PDB entry 6TY9 | electron microscopy, 2.90 A resolution | chains A and N of the 5 polymer chains in the assembly

Chain A:
Protein: RNA-dependent RNA Polymerase
Source organism: Bombyx mori cytoplasmic polyhedrosis virus
UniProt: Q993A4 (Q993A4_CPVBM); residues 1-1225 here = UniProt positions 1-1225
Sequence (1225 residues; each row starts with the number of its first residue):
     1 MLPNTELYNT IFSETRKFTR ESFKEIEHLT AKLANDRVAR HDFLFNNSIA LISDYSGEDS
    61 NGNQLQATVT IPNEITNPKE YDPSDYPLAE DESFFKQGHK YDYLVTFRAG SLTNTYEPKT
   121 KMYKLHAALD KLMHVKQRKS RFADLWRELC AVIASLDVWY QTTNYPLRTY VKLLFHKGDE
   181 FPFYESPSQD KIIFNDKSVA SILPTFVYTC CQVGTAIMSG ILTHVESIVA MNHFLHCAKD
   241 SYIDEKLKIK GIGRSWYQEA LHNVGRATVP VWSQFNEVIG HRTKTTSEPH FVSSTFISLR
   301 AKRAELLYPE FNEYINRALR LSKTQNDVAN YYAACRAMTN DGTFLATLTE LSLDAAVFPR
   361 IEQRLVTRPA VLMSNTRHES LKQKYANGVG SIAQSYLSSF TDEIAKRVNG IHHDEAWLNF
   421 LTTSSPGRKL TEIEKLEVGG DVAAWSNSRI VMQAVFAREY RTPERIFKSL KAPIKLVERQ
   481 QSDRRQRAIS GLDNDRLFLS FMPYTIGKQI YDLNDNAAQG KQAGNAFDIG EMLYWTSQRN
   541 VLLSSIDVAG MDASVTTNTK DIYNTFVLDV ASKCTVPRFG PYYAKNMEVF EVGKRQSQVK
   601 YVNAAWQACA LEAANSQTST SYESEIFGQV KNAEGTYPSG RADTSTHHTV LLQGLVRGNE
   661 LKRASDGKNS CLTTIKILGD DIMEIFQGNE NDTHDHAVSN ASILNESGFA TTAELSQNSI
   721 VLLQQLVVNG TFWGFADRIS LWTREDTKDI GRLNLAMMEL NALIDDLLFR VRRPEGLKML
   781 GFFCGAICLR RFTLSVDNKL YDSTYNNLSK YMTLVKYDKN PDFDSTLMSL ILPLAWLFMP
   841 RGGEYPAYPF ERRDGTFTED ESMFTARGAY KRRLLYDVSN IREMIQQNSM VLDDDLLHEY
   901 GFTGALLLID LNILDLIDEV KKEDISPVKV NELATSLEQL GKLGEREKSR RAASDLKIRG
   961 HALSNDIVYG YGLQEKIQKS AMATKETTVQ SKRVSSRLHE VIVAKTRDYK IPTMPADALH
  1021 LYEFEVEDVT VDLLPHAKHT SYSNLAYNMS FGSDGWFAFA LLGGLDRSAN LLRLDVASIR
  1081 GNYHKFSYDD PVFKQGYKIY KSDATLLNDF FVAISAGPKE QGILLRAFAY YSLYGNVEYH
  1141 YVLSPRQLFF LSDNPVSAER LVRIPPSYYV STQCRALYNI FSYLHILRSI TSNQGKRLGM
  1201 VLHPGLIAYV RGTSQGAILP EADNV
Disordered / not traced: 1-4, 1213-1225
Ion coordination: Mg2+ site 1: Val548, Asp680 (shared with 1 residue of chain M); Mg2+ site 2: Asp680 (shared with 1 residue of chain M); Mg2+ site 3 near Asp681 (its only coordinating residue here)
Reported in the primary citation:
  - binding site for Transcript: Lys521
  - conformationally variable residues (loop rearrangement): Asn516 to Ile529
  - Mg2+ coordination: Asp680, Asp681

Chain N:
Molecule: 19-nt RNA strand
Source organism: Bombyx mori cytoplasmic polyhedrosis virus
Sequence (19 nucleotides; row label = number of the first residue in the row):
     1 XGUAAUUUUU UUUUUUUUU
Modified positions: GTA (p1-7-methylguanosine-P3-adenosine-5',5'-triphosphate) at position 1

Interface between chain A and chain N:
Contacting residue pairs (23):
  Arg37(A) - GTA_1(N)
  Arg37(A) - G2(N)  hydrogen bond to the base
  Arg147(A) - GTA_1(N)
  Tyr184(A) - GTA_1(N)
  Ser186(A) - GTA_1(N)
  Pro187(A) - GTA_1(N)
  Pro187(A) - G2(N)  phosphate contact
  Ser188(A) - G2(N)  hydrogen bond to the phosphate
  Ser188(A) - U3(N)  sugar contact
  Asn195(A) - GTA_1(N)
  Asp749(A) - GTA_1(N)
  Arg752(A) - GTA_1(N)
  Arg791(A) - GTA_1(N)
  Thr793(A) - GTA_1(N)
  Ser795(A) - U3(N)  base contact
  Tyr817(A) - G2(N)  sugar contact
  Asp818(A) - U3(N)  phosphate contact
  Phe823(A) - A4(N)  stacking on the base
  Phe823(A) - A5(N)  phosphate contact
  Ser825(A) - A4(N)  hydrogen bond to the base
  Leu827(A) - U3(N)  base contact
  Lys985(A) - GTA_1(N)
  Thr988(A) - A4(N)  base contact
Other interface residues (no listed pair), chain A (23 interface residues in all): Phe142, Glu180, Glu185, Asp824

In short:
Chain A and chain N form an interface of 23 and 5 residues respectively; the contacts include 3 hydrogen bonds
and 1 aromatic stacking contact. Polar pairs include Arg37(A)-G2(N), Ser825(A)-A4(N) and Ser188(A)-G2(N). From
the paper: a binding site for Transcript at Lys521(A); Mg2+ coordination by Asp680(A) and Asp681(A).
Here chain A is RNA-dependent RNA Polymerase and chain N is a 19-nt RNA strand, both from Bombyx mori
cytoplasmic polyhedrosis virus. Entry 6TY9 (In situ structure of BmCPV RNA dependent RNA polymerase at
initiation state) was determined by electron microscopy, deposited together with 6TY8, 6TZ0, 6TZ1 and 6TZ2.
